7E2I - chains G and D; structure by electron microscopy, 4.07 A resolution (low resolution: residue-level contacts below are approximate; hydrogen-bond / salt-bridge calls are withheld).

Chain G:
Protein: Sonic hedgehog protein
Organism: Homo sapiens
Reference sequence: Q15465 (SHH_HUMAN); residue numbers follow UniProt; this construct covers 1-462
Amino-acid sequence (462 residues; row label = number of the first residue in the row):
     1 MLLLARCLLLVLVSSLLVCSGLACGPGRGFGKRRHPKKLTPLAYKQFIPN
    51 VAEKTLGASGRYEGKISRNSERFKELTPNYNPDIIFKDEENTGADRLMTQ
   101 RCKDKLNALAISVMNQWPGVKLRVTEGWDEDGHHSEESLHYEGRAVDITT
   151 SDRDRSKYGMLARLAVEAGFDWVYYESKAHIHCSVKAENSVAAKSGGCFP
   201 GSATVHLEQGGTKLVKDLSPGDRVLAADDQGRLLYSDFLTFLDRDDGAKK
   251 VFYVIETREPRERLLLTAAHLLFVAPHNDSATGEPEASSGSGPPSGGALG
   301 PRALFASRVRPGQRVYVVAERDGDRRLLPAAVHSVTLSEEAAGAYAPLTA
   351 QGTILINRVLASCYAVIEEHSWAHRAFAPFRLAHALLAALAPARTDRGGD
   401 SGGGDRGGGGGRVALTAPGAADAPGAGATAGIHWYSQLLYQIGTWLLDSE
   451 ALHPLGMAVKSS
Not modelled in the structure: 1-38, 190-462
Swiss-Prot annotation at these positions:
  - motif: Lys32 to Lys38 (Cardin-Weintraub)
  - binding site (Ca(2+)): Glu89, Glu90, Asp95, Thr125, Glu126, Asp129, Asp131
  - binding site (Zn(2+)): His140, Asp147, His182
  - site: Gly197, Cys198 (Cleavage), Asp243 (Involved in cholesterol transfer), Thr267 (Involved in auto-cleavage), His270 (Essential for auto-cleavage)
  - lipidation: Cys24 (N-palmitoyl cysteine), Gly197 (Cholesterol glycine ester)
  - glycosylation: Asn278 (N-linked (GlcNAc...) asparagine)
  - natural variant: Arg6 (R6T: In HPE3), Leu17 (L17P: In HPE3), Pro26 (P26L: In HPE3), Gly27 (G27A: In HPE3), Gly31 (G31R: In HPE3), Leu39 (L39P: In HPE3), Glu53 (E53K: In HPE3), Asp83 (D83V: In HPE3), Ile84 (I84F: In HPE3), Asp88 (D88V: In HPE3), Gln100 (Q100H: In HPE3), Cys102 (C102R: In HPE3; C102Y: In HPE3), 69 further natural variant entries in UniProt
  - mutagenesis: Cys24 (C24S/A: Abolishes palmitoylation)
Ion coordination: Zn2+: His140, Asp147, Glu176, His182
From the paper describing this entry:
  - mutagenesis - N81A: decreased localization

Chain D:
Protein: Protein dispatched homolog 1
Organism: Homo sapiens
Reference sequence: Q96F81 (DISP1_HUMAN); residues 1-1524 here = UniProt positions 1-1524
Amino-acid sequence (1524 residues; numbered 1 to 1524; the number before each row is that of its first residue):
     1 MAMSNGNNDFVVLSNSSIATSAANPSPLTPCDGDHAAQQLTPKEATRTKV
    51 SPNGCLQLNGTVKSSFLPLDNQRMPQMLPQCCHPCPYHHPLTSHSSHQEC
   101 HPEAGPAAPSALASCCMQPHSEYSASLCPNHSPVYQTTCCLQPSPSFCLH
   151 HPWPDHFQHQPVQQHIANIRPSRPFKLPKSYAALIADWPVVVLGMCTMFI
   201 VVCALVGVLVPELPDFSDPLLGFEPRGTAIGQRLVTWNNMVKNTGYKATL
   251 ANYPFKYADEQAKSHRDDRWSDDHYEREKREVDWNFHKDSFFCDVPSDRY
   301 SRVVFTSSGGETLWNLPAIKSMCNVDNSRIRSHPQFGDLCQRTTAASCCP
   351 SWTLGNYIAILNNRSSCQKIVERDVSHTLKLLRTCAKHYQNGTLGPDCWD
   401 MAARRKDQLKCTNVPRKCTKYNAVYQILHYLVDKDFMTPKTADYATPALK
   451 YSMLFSPTEKGESMMNIYLDNFENWNSSDGVTTITGIEFGIKHSLFQDYL
   501 LMDTVYPAIAIVIVLLVMCVYTKSMFITLMTMFAIISSLIVSYFLYRVVF
   551 HFEFFPFMNLTALIILVGIGANNAFVLCDVWNYTKFDKPHAETSETVSIT
   601 LQHAALSMFVTSFTTAAAFYANYVSNITAIRCFGVYAGTAILVNYVLMVT
   651 WLPAVVVLHERYLLNIFTCFKKPQQQIYDNKSCWTVACQKCHKVLFAISE
   701 ASRIFFEKVLPCIVIKFRYLWLFWFLALTVGGAYIVCINPKMKLPSLELS
   751 EFQVFRSSHPFERYDAEYKKLFMFERVHHGEELHMPITVIWGVSPEDNGN
   801 PLNPKSKGKLTLDSSFNIASPASQAWILHFCQKLRNQTFFYQTDEQDFTS
   851 CFIETFKQWMENQDCDEPALYPCCSHWSFPYKQEIFELCIKRAIMELERS
   901 TGYHLDSKTPGPRFDINDTIRAVVLEFQSTYLFTLAYEKMHQFYKEVDSW
   951 ISSELSSAPEGLSNGWFVSNLEFYDLQDSLSDGTLIAMGLSVAVAFSVML
  1001 LTTWNIIISLYAIISIAGTIFVTVGSLVLLGWELNVLESVTISVAVGLSV
  1051 NFAVHYGVAYRLAPDPDREGKVIFSLSRVGSAMAMAALTTFVAGAMMMPS
  1101 TVLAYTQLGTFMMLIMCISWAFATFFFQCMCRCLGPQGTCGQIPLPKKLQ
  1151 CSAFSHALSTSPSDKGQSKTHTINAYHLDPRGPKSELEHEFYELEPLASH
  1201 SCTAPEKTTYEETHICSEFFNSQAKNLGMPVHAAYNSELSKSTESDAGSA
  1251 LLQPPLEQHTVCHFFSLNQRCSCPDAYKHLNYGPHSCQQMGDCLCHQCSP
  1301 TTSSFVQIQNGVAPLKATHQAVEGFVHPITHIHHCPCLQGRVKPAGMQNS
  1351 LPRNFFLHPVQHIQAQEKIGKTNVHSLQRSIEEHLPKMAEPSSFVCRSTG
  1401 SLLKTCCDPENKQRELCKNRDVSNLESSGGTENKAGGKVELSLSQTDASV
  1451 NSEHFNQNEPKVLFNHLMGEAGCRSCPNNSQSCGRIVRVKCNSVDCQMPN
  1501 MEANVPAVLTHSELSGESLLIKTL
Not modelled in the structure: 1-180, 266-284, 390-399, 662-686, 866-872, 1149-1524
Differences from the reference sequence: engineered mutation Asn572 (Asp in Q96F81), Asn573 (Asp in Q96F81), Asn1051 (Asp in Q96F81)
Swiss-Prot annotation at these positions:
  - glycosylation (N-linked (GlcNAc...) asparagine): Asn59, Asn582
Glycans and other covalent adducts: N-acetylglucosamine (NAG) linked to Asn476, Asn836, Asn917
From the paper describing this entry:
  - post-translational modification sites: Arg280 (proposed by the authors, not directly observed)
  - mutagenesis - D572N/D573N/D1051N: increased expression
  - mutagenesis - D572N/D573N/D1051N: increased binding to Shh (citing earlier work)

How chain G and chain D interact:
Contacting residue pairs (25; chain G residue first):
  Pro49(G) with Cys340(D); Gln341(D)
  Asn50(G) with Gln341(D); Arg342(D); Thr343(D)
  Val51(G) with Cys340(D); Arg342(D)
  Leu56(G) with Phe336(D); Gly337(D); Asp338(D); Leu339(D)
  Gly57(G) with Leu339(D)
  Arg68(G) with Ala248(D)
  Phe73(G) with Ala248(D)
  Lys74(G) with Thr244(D); Gly245(D); Tyr246(D)
  Leu76(G) with Lys247(D)
  Thr77(G) with Lys247(D)
  Pro78(G) with Lys247(D)
  Tyr80(G) with Glu260(D)
  Pro82(G) with Arg899(D)
  Leu97(G) with Lys247(D)
  Gln100(G) with His904(D)
  Lys186(G) with Arg299(D)
Also at the interface, not in a pair above, chain G (20 interface residues in all): Thr55, Ala58, Glu71, Arg96
Also at the interface, not in a pair above, chain D (21 interface residues in all): Lys242, His265, Glu459, Asp906
The authors on this interface:
  - interface residues, chain G: Asn50(G), Arg68(G)
  - interface residues, chain D: Lys242(D), Glu260(D), Phe336(D)

Summary:
20 residues of chain G and 21 residues of chain D are in contact. Covalently linked N-acetylglucosamine: at
Asn476(D), Asn836(D) and Asn917(D). UniProt lists 7 Ca2+-binding residues, 3 Zn2+-binding residues and one
mutagenesis site on chain G. From the paper: N81A of chain G reduces localization; interface residues
Asn50(G), Arg68(G) and Lys242(D) among others.
Here chain G is Sonic hedgehog protein and chain D is Protein dispatched homolog 1, both from Homo sapiens.
Entry 7E2I (Cryo-EM structure of hDisp1NNN-ShhN) was determined by electron microscopy together with 7E2G and
7E2H from the same study.
